8HR1 - chains E and J of the 11 polymer chains in the assembly; structure by electron microscopy, 3.02 A resolution.

== Chain E ==
Molecule: Histone H3
Organism: Homo sapiens
Reference sequence: A0A653DHJ5 (A0A653DHJ5_CALMS); residues 38-134 here correspond to UniProt positions 39-135 (UniProt number = residue number + 1)
Amino-acid sequence (97 residues; numbered 38 to 134; the number before each row is that of its first residue):
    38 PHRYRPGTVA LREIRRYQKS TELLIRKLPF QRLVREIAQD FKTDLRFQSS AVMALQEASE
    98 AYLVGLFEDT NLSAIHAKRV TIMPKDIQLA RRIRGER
Disordered / not traced: 38, 134

== Chain J ==
Molecule: 147-nt DNA strand
Organism: Homo sapiens
Sequence (147 nucleotides; each row starts with the number of its first residue; numbers below 1 keep their minus sign (DC-73 is residue -73)):
   -73 CTGGAGAATC CCGGTGCCGA GGCCGCTCAA TTGGTCGTAG ACAGCTCTAG CACCGCTTAA
   -13 ACGCACGTAC GCGCTGTCCC CCGCGTTTTA ACCGCCAAGG GGATTACTCC CTAGTCTCCA
    47 GGCACGTGTC AGATATATAC ATCCTGT

== How chain E and chain J interact ==
Residue-residue contacts (25):
  His39(E) - DA-67(J)  sugar contact
  Arg40(E) - DC8(J)  base contact
  Arg40(E) - DG9(J)  hydrogen bond to the base
  Arg40(E) - DC10(J)  sugar contact
  Tyr41(E) - DA-67(J)  phosphate contact
  Tyr41(E) - DA-66(J)  sugar contact
  Tyr41(E) - DC10(J)  hydrogen bond to the phosphate
  Pro43(E) - DC8(J)  phosphate contact
  Pro43(E) - DG9(J)  phosphate contact
  Gly44(E) - DC8(J)  phosphate contact
  Gly44(E) - DG9(J)  hydrogen bond to the phosphate
  Thr45(E) - DG9(J)  phosphate contact
  Val46(E) - DG9(J)  hydrogen bond to the phosphate
  Val46(E) - DC10(J)  phosphate contact
  Ala47(E) - DG9(J)  hydrogen bond to the phosphate
  Arg49(E) - DA-66(J)  hydrogen bond to the phosphate
  Arg49(E) - DT-65(J)  salt bridge to the phosphate
  Arg63(E) - DA17(J)  phosphate contact
  Arg63(E) - DC18(J)  salt bridge to the phosphate
  Lys64(E) - DC18(J)  hydrogen bond to the phosphate
  Leu65(E) - DA17(J)  sugar contact
  Leu65(E) - DC18(J)  hydrogen bond to the phosphate
  Pro66(E) - DA17(J)  sugar contact
  Arg69(E) - DA17(J)  salt bridge to the phosphate
  Arg83(E) - DG27(J)  sugar contact
Also at the interface, not in a pair above, chain E (17 interface residues in all): Arg42, Asp81
Also at the interface, not in a pair above, chain J (11 interface residues in all): DG-68, DG26

== Summary ==
The interface between chain E and chain J involves 17 residues on one side and 11 on the other; the contacts
include 8 hydrogen bonds and 3 salt bridges. Polar pairs include Arg40(E)-DG9(J), Tyr41(E)-DC10(J) and
Gly44(E)-DG9(J).
Here chain E is Histone H3 and chain J is a 147-nt DNA strand, both from Homo sapiens. Entry 8HR1 (Cryo-EM
structure of SSX1 bound to the unmodified nucleosome at a resolution of 3.02 angstrom) was determined by
electron microscopy.
